Entry 1T4A (X-ray diffraction, 2.00 A resolution); this record covers chains A and B.

[Chain A (and B)]
Molecule: PurS
From: Bacillus subtilis
Notes: chain B of this document is another copy of the same molecule, construct and numbering; everything in this record applies to it too
Reference sequence: P12049 (YEXA_BACSU); residue numbers follow UniProt; this construct covers 1-84
Chain sequence (84 residues; row label = number of the first residue in the row):
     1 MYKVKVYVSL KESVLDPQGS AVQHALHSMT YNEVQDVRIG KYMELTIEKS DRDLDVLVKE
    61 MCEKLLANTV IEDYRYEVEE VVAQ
Not modelled in the structure: 81-84
Modified / non-standard residues: Mse1, Mse29, Mse43, Mse61 (selenomethionine; parent Met)
Sequence notes: modified residue (1, 29, 43, 61)
What the authors report for this chain:
  - self-association interface (contacts with another copy of this molecule); pairs are residue here / residue on that copy: Tyr76-Glu80 (water-mediated contact), Val78-Val78 (backbone contact), Glu33
  - conformationally variable residues (loop rearrangement): Lys49 to Asp53

[How chain A and chain B interact]
Pairs across the interface (66; chain A residue first):
  Tyr7(A) - Tyr7(B)
  Tyr7(A) - Tyr42(B)  hydrophobic
  Val22(A) - Leu66(B)  hydrophobic
  Leu26(A) - Leu65(B)  hydrophobic
  Thr30(A) - Arg52(B)  hydrogen bond (backbone-side chain)
  Tyr31(A) - Arg52(B)
  Tyr31(A) - Leu57(B)  hydrophobic
  Tyr31(A) - Glu60(B)  hydrogen bond
  Tyr31(A) - Mse61(B)  hydrophobic
  Tyr31(A) - Lys64(B)
  Glu33(A) - Thr46(B)
  Glu33(A) - Ile47(B)
  Glu33(A) - Glu48(B)  hydrogen bond (backbone-backbone)
  Glu33(A) - Ser50(B)  hydrogen bond
  Glu33(A) - Arg52(B)  salt bridge
  Glu33(A) - Leu57(B)
  Val34(A) - Thr46(B)
  Val34(A) - Mse61(B)
  Gln35(A) - Mse1(B)
  Gln35(A) - Thr46(B)  hydrogen bond (backbone-backbone)
  Gln35(A) - Glu48(B)
  Asp36(A) - Glu44(B)
  Asp36(A) - Leu45(B)
  Asp36(A) - Thr46(B)  hydrogen bond (backbone-backbone)
  Val37(A) - Mse43(B)  hydrophobic
  Val37(A) - Glu44(B)
  Val37(A) - Leu45(B)  hydrophobic
  Arg38(A) - Mse43(B)
  Arg38(A) - Glu44(B)  hydrogen bond (backbone-backbone)
  Ile39(A) - Tyr42(B)
  Gly40(A) - Lys41(B)
  Gly40(A) - Tyr42(B)  hydrogen bond (backbone-backbone)
  Lys41(A) - Gly40(B)
  Lys41(A) - Tyr42(B)
  Tyr42(A) - Tyr7(B)  hydrophobic
  Tyr42(A) - Ile39(B)
  Tyr42(A) - Gly40(B)  hydrogen bond (backbone-backbone)
  Tyr42(A) - Tyr42(B)
  Mse43(A) - Arg38(B)
  Mse43(A) - Ile39(B)  hydrophobic
  Glu44(A) - Asp36(B)
  Glu44(A) - Val37(B)
  Glu44(A) - Arg38(B)  hydrogen bond (backbone-backbone)
  Leu45(A) - Leu26(B)  hydrophobic
  Leu45(A) - Asp36(B)
  Leu45(A) - Val37(B)  hydrophobic
  Thr46(A) - Val34(B)
  Thr46(A) - Gln35(B)  hydrogen bond (backbone-backbone)
  Thr46(A) - Asp36(B)  hydrogen bond (backbone-backbone)
  Ile47(A) - Glu33(B)
  Glu48(A) - Glu33(B)  hydrogen bond (backbone-backbone)
  Glu48(A) - Gln35(B)
  Ser50(A) - Glu33(B)  hydrogen bond
  Arg52(A) - Thr30(B)  hydrogen bond (side chain-backbone)
  Arg52(A) - Tyr31(B)
  Arg52(A) - Glu33(B)  salt bridge
  Leu57(A) - Tyr31(B)  hydrophobic
  Leu57(A) - Glu33(B)
  Glu60(A) - Tyr31(B)  hydrogen bond
  Mse61(A) - Leu26(B)  hydrophobic
  Mse61(A) - Tyr31(B)  hydrophobic
  Mse61(A) - Val34(B)
  Lys64(A) - Tyr31(B)  hydrogen bond
  Leu65(A) - Val22(B)  hydrophobic
  Leu65(A) - Leu26(B)  hydrophobic
  Leu65(A) - Mse29(B)  hydrophobic
Other interface residues (no listed pair), chain A (32 interface residues in all): Mse1, Val8, Ala25, Mse29
Other interface residues (no listed pair), chain B (34 interface residues in all): Ala25, Asn32, Arg75

[In short]
32 residues of chain A face 34 of chain B across their interface; the contacts include 17 hydrogen bonds and 2
salt bridges. Polar contacts include Glu33(A)-Arg52(B), Thr30(A)-Arg52(B) and Tyr31(A)-Glu60(B). The paper
reports conformational variability at Lys49(A); a self-association interface involving Glu33(A), Tyr76(A) and
Val78(A) among others.
Both chains are PurS (Bacillus subtilis). Entry 1T4A (Structure of B. Subtilis PurS C2 Crystal Form) was
determined by X-ray diffraction (same publication as 1TWJ).
